PDB entry 8ZFC | electron microscopy, 2.68 A resolution | chains B and S of the 5 polymer chains in the assembly

Chain B:
Protein: Guanine nucleotide-binding protein G(I)/G(S)/G(T) subunit beta-1
From: Homo sapiens
Reference sequence: P62873 (GBB1_HUMAN); residues 2-340 here = UniProt positions 2-340
Chain sequence (377 residues; row label = number of the first residue in the row; numbers below 1 keep their minus sign (Met-10 is residue -10)):
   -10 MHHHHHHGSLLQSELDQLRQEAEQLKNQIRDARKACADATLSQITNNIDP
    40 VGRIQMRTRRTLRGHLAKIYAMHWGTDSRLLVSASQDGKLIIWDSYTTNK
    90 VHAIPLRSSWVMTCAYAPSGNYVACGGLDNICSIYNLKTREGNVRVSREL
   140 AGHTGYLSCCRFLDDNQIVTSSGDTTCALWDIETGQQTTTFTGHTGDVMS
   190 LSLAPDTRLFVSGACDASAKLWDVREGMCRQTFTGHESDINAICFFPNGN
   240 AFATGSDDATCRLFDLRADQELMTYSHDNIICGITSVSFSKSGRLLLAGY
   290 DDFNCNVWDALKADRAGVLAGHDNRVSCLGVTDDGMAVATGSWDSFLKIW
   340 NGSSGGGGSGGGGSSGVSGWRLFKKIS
Disordered / not traced: -10 to 2, 341-366
Differences from the reference sequence: initiating methionine (-10); expression tag (-9 to 1, 341-366)

Chain S:
Protein: scFv16
From: synthetic construct
Notes: antibody fragment or engineered binder
Chain sequence (285 residues; each row starts with the number of its first residue; note: 14 numbers in that range are skipped by the numbering (no residue carries them; nothing is unmodelled there); a row labelled like 121A-121O holds insertion residues (121A, then the next letters in order); numbers below 1 keep their minus sign (Met-36 is residue -36)):
   -36 MLLVNQSHQGFNKEHTSKMVSAIVLYVLLAAAAHSAFAVQLVESGGGLVQ
    14 PGGSRKLSCSASGFAFSSFGMHWVRQAPEKGLEWVAYISSGSGTIYYADT
    64 VKGRFTISRDDPKNTLFLQMTSLRSEDTAMYYCVRSIYYYGSSPFDFWGQ
   114 GTTLTVSA
121A-121O GGGGSGGGGSGGGGS
   136 ADIVMTQATSSVPVTPGESVSISCRSSKSLLHSNGNTYLYWFLQRPGQSP
   186 QLLIYRMSNLASGVPDRFSGSGSGTAFTLTISRLEAEDVGVYYCMQHLEY
   236 PLTFGAGTKLEL
Disordered / not traced: -36 to 1, 121A-121O, 148-150, 247
Disulfide bonds: Cys22-Cys96

Interface between chain B and chain S:
Pairs across the interface - 9 pairs, chain B then chain S:
  Asp66(B) with Tyr103(S)
  Arg68(B) with Tyr103(S)
  Leu69(B) with Tyr103(S), hydrophobic
  Val90(B) with Tyr102(S), hydrophobic
  Arg129(B) with Arg98(S)
  Glu130(B) with Gly26(S); Phe27(S)
  Gly131(B) with Phe32(S)
  Asn132(B) with Ala28(S)
Other interface residues (no listed pair), chain B (10 interface residues in all): Asp83, His91
Other interface residues (no listed pair), chain S (9 interface residues in all): Val2, Ser31

Overview:
10 residues of chain B face 9 of chain S across their interface.
Chain B is Guanine nucleotide-binding protein G(I)/G(S)/G(T) subunit beta-1 (Homo sapiens) and chain S is
scFv16 (synthetic construct); the structure, Cryo-EM structure of the mmGPR4-Gs complex in pH7.6, was
determined by electron microscopy together with 8ZD1, 8ZF6, 8ZF9, 8ZFA and 9JVG from the same study.
